PDB entry 8Q36 | X-ray diffraction, 2.60 A resolution | chains CCC and JJJ of the 11 polymer chains in the assembly

# Chain CCC
Name: Histone H2A type 1-B/E
Source organism: Homo sapiens
UniProtKB: P04908 (H2A1B_HUMAN); residues 13-119 here correspond to UniProt positions 14-120 (UniProt number = residue number + 1)
Sequence (107 residues; row label = number of the first residue in the row):
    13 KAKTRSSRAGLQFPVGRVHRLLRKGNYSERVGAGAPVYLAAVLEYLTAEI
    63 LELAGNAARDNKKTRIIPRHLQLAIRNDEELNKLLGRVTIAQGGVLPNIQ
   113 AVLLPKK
Curated features (UniProtKB/Swiss-Prot):
  - modified residue: Lys13 (N6-(beta-hydroxybutyryl)lysine), Lys36 (N6-(2-hydroxyisobutyryl)lysine), Lys74 (N6-(2-hydroxyisobutyryl)lysine), Lys75 (N6-(2-hydroxyisobutyryl)lysine), Lys95 (N6-(2-hydroxyisobutyryl)lysine), Gln104 (N5-methylglutamine), Lys118 (N6-(2-hydroxyisobutyryl)lysine), Lys119 (N6-crotonyllysine)
  - cross-link (Glycyl lysine isopeptide (Lys-Gly)): Lys13 (interchain with G-Cter in ubiquitin), Lys15 (interchain with G-Cter in ubiquitin), Lys119 (interchain with G-Cter in ubiquitin)

# Chain JJJ
Molecule: 145-nt DNA strand
Source organism: Homo sapiens
Sequence (145 nucleotides; each row starts with the number of its first residue; numbers below 1 keep their minus sign (DA-72 is residue -72)):
   -72 ATCAATATCCACCTGCAGATACTACCAAAAGTGTATTTGGAAACTGCTCC
   -22 ATCAAAAGGCATGTTCAGCTGATTCAGCTGAACATGCCTTTTGATGGAGC
    28 AGTTTCCAAATACACTTTTGGTAGTATCTGCAGGTGGATATTGAT

# Interface between chain CCC and chain JJJ
Residue-residue contacts - 17 pairs, chain CCC then chain JJJ:
  Ala14(CCC) with DT45(JJJ), sugar contact
  Thr16(CCC) with DT46(JJJ), sugar contact
  Arg29(CCC) with DG47(JJJ), sugar contact; DG48(JJJ), salt bridge to the phosphate
  Arg35(CCC) with DT38(JJJ), salt bridge to the phosphate
  Arg42(CCC) with DA37(JJJ), sugar contact; DT38(JJJ), phosphate contact
  Val43(CCC) with DA37(JJJ), phosphate contact; DT38(JJJ), hydrogen bond to the phosphate
  Gly44(CCC) with DA37(JJJ), phosphate contact
  Ala45(CCC) with DA37(JJJ), phosphate contact
  Lys75(CCC) with DC58(JJJ), phosphate contact; DA59(JJJ), phosphate contact
  Thr76(CCC) with DG57(JJJ), sugar contact; DC58(JJJ), hydrogen bond to the phosphate
  Arg77(CCC) with DG57(JJJ), hydrogen bond to the sugar; DC58(JJJ), hydrogen bond to the phosphate
Also at the interface, not in a pair above, chain CCC (12 interface residues in all): Pro26
Also at the interface, not in a pair above, chain JJJ (10 interface residues in all): DT44

# In short
12 residues of chain CCC and 10 residues of chain JJJ are in contact, with 4 hydrogen bonds and 2 salt
bridges. Among the polar pairs are Arg77(CCC)-DG57(JJJ), Val43(CCC)-DT38(JJJ) and Thr76(CCC)-DC58(JJJ).
Here chain CCC is Histone H2A type 1-B/E and chain JJJ is a 145-nt DNA strand, both from Homo sapiens. Entry
8Q36 (Structure of Nucleosome Core with a Bound Metallopeptide Conjugate (Foamy Virus GAG Peptide-Au[I]
Compound)) was determined by X-ray diffraction together with 8Q3E, 8Q3M and 8Q3X from the same study.
